8OSL - chains B and J of the 14 polymer chains in the assembly; structure by electron microscopy, 4.90 A resolution (low resolution: residue-level contacts below are approximate; hydrogen-bond / salt-bridge calls are withheld).

== Chain B ==
Protein: Histone H4
Organism: Homo sapiens
Reference sequence: P62805 (H4_HUMAN); residues 0-102 here correspond to UniProt positions 1-103 (UniProt number = residue number + 1)
Chain sequence (106 residues; numbered -3 to 102; the number before each row is that of its first residue; numbers below 1 keep their minus sign (Gly-3 is residue -3)):
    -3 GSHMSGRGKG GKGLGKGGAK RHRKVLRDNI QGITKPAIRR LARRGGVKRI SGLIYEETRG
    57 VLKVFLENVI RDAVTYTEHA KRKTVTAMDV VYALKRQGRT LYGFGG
Disordered / not traced: -3 to 21
Construct notes: expression tag (-3 to -1)
Curated features (UniProtKB/Swiss-Prot):
  - DNA-binding region: Lys16 to Lys20
  - modified residue: Ser1 (N-acetylserine), Arg3 (Asymmetric dimethylarginine), Lys5 (N6-(2-hydroxyisobutyryl)lysine), Lys8 (N6-(2-hydroxyisobutyryl)lysine), Lys12 (N6-(2-hydroxyisobutyryl)lysine), Lys16 (N6-(2-hydroxyisobutyryl)lysine), Lys20 (N6,N6,N6-trimethyllysine), Lys31 (N6-(2-hydroxyisobutyryl)lysine), Lys44 (N6-(2-hydroxyisobutyryl)lysine), Ser47 (Phosphoserine), Tyr51 (Phosphotyrosine), Lys59 (N6-(2-hydroxyisobutyryl)lysine), Lys77 (N6-(2-hydroxyisobutyryl)lysine), Lys79 (N6-(2-hydroxyisobutyryl)lysine), Thr80 (Phosphothreonine), Tyr88 (Phosphotyrosine), Lys91 (N6-(2-hydroxyisobutyryl)lysine)
  - cross-link (Glycyl lysine isopeptide (Lys-Gly)): Lys12 (interchain with G-Cter in SUMO2), Lys20 (interchain with G-Cter in SUMO2), Lys31 (interchain with G-Cter in SUMO2), Lys59 (interchain with G-Cter in SUMO2), Lys79 (interchain with G-Cter in SUMO2), Lys91 (interchain with G-Cter in SUMO2)

== Chain J ==
Molecule: 147-nt DNA strand
Sequence (147 nucleotides; each row starts with the number of its first residue; numbers below 1 keep their minus sign (DG-1 is residue -1)):
    -1 GCACGTGGAC CACAAACGTG AAGGGTGAGG CTGGAGGAAA GGCGTGGCTT TCAAAGTCCC
    59 TCTCCCCTCA AGGTCCTGGA CACACTACAA ACCCAGAGTT GAAGCTTGGG TTGCATAACG
   119 GATCCAGGAA CAAAGTCGGG GTGGGGG

== Interface between chain B and chain J ==
Pairs across the interface (5; chain B residue first):
  Arg45(B) - DA82(J)
  Ile46(B) - DC81(J)
  Ile46(B) - DA82(J)
  Ser47(B) - DC81(J)
  Gly48(B) - DC81(J)
Other interface residues (no listed pair), chain B (8 interface residues in all): Lys44, Leu49, Arg78, Lys79
Other interface residues (no listed pair), chain J (4 interface residues in all): DA101, DG102

== Overview ==
8 residues of chain B and 4 residues of chain J are in contact. Curated annotation (UniProt) lists a
DNA-binding region on chain B.
Here chain B is Histone H4 (Homo sapiens) and chain J is a 147-nt DNA strand. Entry 8OSL (Cryo-EM structure of
CLOCK-BMAL1 bound to the native Por enhancer nucleosome (map 2, additional 3D classification ...) was
determined by electron microscopy (same publication as 8OSJ, 8OSK, 8OTS and 8OTT).
